9FST - chains F and G of the 28 polymer chains in the assembly; structure by X-ray diffraction, 2.75 A resolution.

Chain F:
Name: Probable proteasome subunit alpha type-7
From: Saccharomyces cerevisiae
Reference sequence: P21242 (PSA7_YEAST); residues -3 to 284 here correspond to UniProt positions 1-288 (UniProt number = residue number + 4)
Sequence (288 residues; row label = number of the first residue in the row; numbers below 1 keep their minus sign (Met-3 is residue -3)):
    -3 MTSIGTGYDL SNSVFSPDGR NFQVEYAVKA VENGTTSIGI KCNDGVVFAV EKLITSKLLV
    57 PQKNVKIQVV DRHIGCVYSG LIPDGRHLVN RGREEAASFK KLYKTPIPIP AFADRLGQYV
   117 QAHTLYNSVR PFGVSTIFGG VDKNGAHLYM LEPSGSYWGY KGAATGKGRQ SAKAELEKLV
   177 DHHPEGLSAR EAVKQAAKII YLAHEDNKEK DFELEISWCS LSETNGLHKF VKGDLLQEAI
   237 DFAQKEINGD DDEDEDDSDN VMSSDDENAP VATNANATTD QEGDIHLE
Not modelled in the structure: -3 to 1, 245-284
Curated features (UniProtKB/Swiss-Prot):
  - modified residue: Thr-2 (N-acetylthreonine)

Chain G:
Name: Proteasome subunit alpha type-1
From: Saccharomyces cerevisiae
Reference sequence: P21243 (PSA1_YEAST); residues -8 to 243 here correspond to UniProt positions 1-252 (UniProt number = residue number + 9)
Sequence (252 residues; row label = number of the first residue in the row; numbers below 1 keep their minus sign (Met-8 is residue -8)):
    -8 MSGAAAASAA GYDRHITIFS PEGRLYQVEY AFKATNQTNI NSLAVRGKDC TVVISQKKVP
    52 DKLLDPTTVS YIFCISRTIG MVVNGPIPDA RNAALRAKAE AAEFRYKYGY DMPCDVLAKR
   112 MANLSQIYTQ RAYMRPLGVI LTFVSVDEEL GPSIYKTDPA GYYVGYKATA TGPKQQEITT
   172 NLENHFKKSK IDHINEESWE KVVEFAITHM IDALGTEFSK NDLEVGVATK DKFFTLSAEN
   232 IEERLVAIAE QD
Not modelled in the structure: -8 to 1, 243
Metal / ion sites: Mg2+: Thr8, Tyr119, Arg122, Met125

Interface between chain F and chain G:
Contacting residue pairs (63; chain F residue first):
  Thr2(F) with His6(G)
  Gly3(F) with His6(G)
  Tyr4(F) with Arg5(G); His6(G); Tyr21(G)
  Ser9(F) with Arg126(G)
  Val10(F) with His6(G); Gln18(G)
  Phe11(F) with Gln18(G), hydrogen bond (backbone-side chain); Tyr21(G); Ala22(G), hydrophobic; Ala25(G), hydrophobic; Arg126(G); Pro127(G)
  Ser12(F) with Tyr21(G)
  Pro13(F) with Tyr21(G), hydrophobic; Lys24(G), hydrogen bond (backbone-side chain)
  Asp14(F) with Lys24(G)
  Gly15(F) with Tyr21(G); Ala25(G)
  Lys37(F) with Asp56(G), salt bridge
  Asp110(F) with Arg82(G)
  Gln114(F) with Arg82(G), hydrogen bond (side chain-backbone); Asn83(G); Leu86(G)
  Gln117(F) with Pro79(G); Asp80(G); Asn83(G), hydrogen bond; Arg126(G)
  Thr120(F) with Arg126(G), hydrogen bond (backbone-side chain)
  Leu121(F) with Asn83(G); Tyr124(G); Arg126(G)
  Tyr122(F) with Tyr124(G); Met125(G)
  Ser150(F) with Pro79(G)
  Gly151(F) with Pro79(G)
  Ser152(F) with Ile78(G); Pro79(G)
  Tyr153(F) with Arg82(G), hydrogen bond (backbone-side chain)
  Trp154(F) with Leu55(G), hydrophobic; Thr59(G); Val60(G), hydrophobic; Ser61(G); Tyr62(G); Ile78(G), hydrophobic; Arg82(G)
  Gly155(F) with Leu55(G); Asp56(G), hydrogen bond (backbone-backbone); Thr59(G), hydrogen bond (backbone-side chain)
  Tyr156(F) with Leu54(G); Leu55(G); Asp56(G)
  Lys157(F) with Lys53(G); Leu54(G), hydrogen bond (backbone-backbone); Leu55(G)
  Gly158(F) with Leu54(G)
  Leu172(F) with Leu54(G), hydrophobic
  Glu173(F) with Asp52(G); Lys53(G); Leu54(G)
  Val176(F) with Leu54(G), hydrophobic
  Asp177(F) with Lys53(G), salt bridge
Other interface residues (no listed pair), chain F (32 interface residues in all): Tyr145, Lys169
Other interface residues (no listed pair), chain G (29 interface residues in all): Pro57, Leu128, Gly129

Overview:
The interface between chain F and chain G involves 32 residues on one side and 29 on the other, with 9
hydrogen bonds and 2 salt bridges. Polar contacts include Lys37(F)-Asp56(G), Asp177(F)-Lys53(G) and
Phe11(F)-Gln18(G). The Mg2+ site is built by Thr8(G), Tyr119(G), Arg122(G) and Met125(G).
Here chain F is Probable proteasome subunit alpha type-7 and chain G is Proteasome subunit alpha type-1, both
from Saccharomyces cerevisiae. Entry 9FST (Yeast 20S proteasome with human beta1i (1-51) in complex with
epoxyketone inhibitor LU-001i) was determined by X-ray diffraction, deposited together with 9FRW, 9FSU, 9FSV,
9FT0 and 9FT1.
